PDB entry 6A5P | electron microscopy, 7.00 A resolution (low resolution: residue-level contacts below are approximate; hydrogen-bond / salt-bridge calls are withheld) | chains N and e of the 23 polymer chains in the assembly

[Chain N]
Molecule: 198-nt DNA strand
Sequence (198 nucleotides; numbered -125 to 72; the number before each row is that of its first residue; numbers below 1 keep their minus sign (DG-125 is residue -125)):
  -125 GCTTACGTCAGTCTGGCCATCTTTGTGTTTGGTGTGTTTGGGTGGTGGCC
   -75 GTTTTCGTTGTTTTTTTCTGTCTCGTGCCTGGTGTCTTGGGTGTAATCCC
   -25 CTTGGCGGTTAAAACGCGGGGGACAGCGCGTACGTGCGTTTAAGCGGTGC
    25 TAGAGCTGTCTACGACCAATTGAGCGGCCTCGGCACCGGGATTCTGAT
Not modelled in the structure: -125 to -96, -83 to -75

[Chain e]
Molecule: Histone H3.3
From: Homo sapiens
UniProtKB: P84243 (H33_HUMAN); residues 0-135 here correspond to UniProt positions 1-136 (UniProt number = residue number + 1)
Amino-acid sequence (139 residues; each row starts with the number of its first residue; numbers below 1 keep their minus sign (Gly-3 is residue -3)):
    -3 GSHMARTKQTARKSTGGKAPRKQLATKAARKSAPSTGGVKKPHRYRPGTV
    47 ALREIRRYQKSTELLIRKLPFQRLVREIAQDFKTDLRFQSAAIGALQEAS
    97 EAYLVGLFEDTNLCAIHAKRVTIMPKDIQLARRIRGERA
Not modelled in the structure: -3 to 38
Sequence notes: expression tag (-3 to -1)
Curated features (UniProtKB/Swiss-Prot):
  - site: Ser31 (Interaction with ZMYND11)
  - modified residue: Arg2 (Asymmetric dimethylarginine), Thr3 (Phosphothreonine), Lys4 (Allysine), Gln5 (5-glutamyl dopamine), Thr6 (Phosphothreonine), Arg8 (Citrulline), Lys9 (N6,N6,N6-trimethyllysine), Ser10 (ADP-ribosylserine), Thr11 (Phosphothreonine), Lys14 (N6-(2-hydroxyisobutyryl)lysine), Arg17 (Asymmetric dimethylarginine), Lys18 (N6-(2-hydroxyisobutyryl)lysine), Lys23 (N6-(2-hydroxyisobutyryl)lysine), Arg26 (Citrulline), Lys27 (N6,N6,N6-trimethyllysine), Ser28 (ADP-ribosylserine), Ser31 (Phosphoserine), Lys36 (N6,N6,N6-trimethyllysine), Lys37 (N6-methyllysine), Tyr41 (Phosphotyrosine) and 9 more in UniProt
  - lipidation: Lys18 (N6-decanoyllysine)

[How chain N and chain e interact]
Contacting residue pairs - 14 pairs, chain N then chain e:
  DT-24(N) with Arg83(e); Phe84(e)
  DT-23(N) with Arg72(e); Arg83(e); Phe84(e)
  DA-14(N) with Arg63(e)
  DA-13(N) with Arg63(e)
  DG-8(N) with Arg40(e)
  DA-3(N) with Arg116(e); Val117(e); Thr118(e)
  DC-2(N) with Arg116(e)
  DG70(N) with Arg42(e); Thr45(e)
Other interface residues (no listed pair), chain N (12 interface residues in all): DG-5, DG-4, DT69, DA71
Other interface residues (no listed pair), chain e (17 interface residues in all): His39, Tyr41, Pro43, Leu82, Gln85, Ser86, Met120

[Summary]
The interface between chain N and chain e involves 12 residues on one side and 17 on the other.
Here chain N is a 198-nt DNA strand and chain e is Histone H3.3 (Homo sapiens). Entry 6A5P (RNA polymerase II
elongation complex stalled at SHL(-5) of the nucleosome) was determined by electron microscopy together with
6A5L, 6A5O, 6A5R, 6A5T, 6A5U and 6INQ from the same study.
